4BOI - chains A and E of the 5 polymer chains in the assembly; structure by electron microscopy, 41.00 A resolution (very low resolution: no residue pairs are listed; an interface is given only as per-side residue counts).

== Chain A ==
Molecule: Acetylcholine receptor subunit alpha
Source organism: Torpedo marmorata
Reference sequence: P02711 (ACHA_TORMA); residues -23 to 437 here correspond to UniProt positions 1-461 (UniProt number = residue number + 24)
Amino-acid sequence (461 residues; each row starts with the number of its first residue; numbers below 1 keep their minus sign (Met-23 is residue -23)):
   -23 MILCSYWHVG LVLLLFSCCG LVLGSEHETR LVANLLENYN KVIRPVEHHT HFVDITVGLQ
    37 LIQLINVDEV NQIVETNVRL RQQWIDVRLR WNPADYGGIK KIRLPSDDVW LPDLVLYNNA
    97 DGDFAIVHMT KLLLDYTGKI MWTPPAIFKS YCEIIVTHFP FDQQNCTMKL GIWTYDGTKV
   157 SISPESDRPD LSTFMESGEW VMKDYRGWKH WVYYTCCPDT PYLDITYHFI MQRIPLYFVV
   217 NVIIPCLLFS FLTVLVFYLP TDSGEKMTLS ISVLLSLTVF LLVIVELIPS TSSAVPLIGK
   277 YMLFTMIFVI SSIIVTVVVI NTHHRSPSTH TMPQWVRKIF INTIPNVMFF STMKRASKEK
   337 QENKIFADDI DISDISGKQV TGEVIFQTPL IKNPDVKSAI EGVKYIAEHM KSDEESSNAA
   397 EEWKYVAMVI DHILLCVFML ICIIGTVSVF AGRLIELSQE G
Disordered / not traced: -23 to 0, 307-373
Disulfides: Cys128-Cys142, Cys192-Cys193
Curated features (UniProtKB/Swiss-Prot):
  - glycosylation: Asn141 (N-linked (GlcNAc...) asparagine)

== Chain E ==
Molecule: Acetylcholine receptor gamma subunit
Source organism: Torpedo marmorata
Reference sequence: Q6S3H9 (Q6S3H9_TORMA); residues -16 to 488 here correspond to UniProt positions 1-505 (UniProt number = residue number + 17)
Amino-acid sequence (505 residues; row label = number of the first residue in the row; numbers below 1 keep their minus sign (Met-16 is residue -16)):
   -16 MVLTLLLIIC LALEVRSNEE GRLIEKLLGD YDKRIKPAKT LDHVIDVTLK LTLTNLISLN
    44 EKEEALTTNV WIEIQWNDYR LSWNTSEYEG IDLVRIPSEL LWLPDVVLEN NVDGQFEVAY
   104 YANVLVYNDG SMYWLPPAIY RSTCPIAVTY FPFDWQNCSL VFRSQTYNAH EVNLQLSAEE
   164 GEVVEWIHID PEDFTENGEW TIRHRPAKKN YNWQLTKDDI DFQEIIFFLI IQRKPLFYII
   224 NIIAPCVLIS SLVVLVYFLP AQAGGQKCTL SISVLLAQTI FLFLIAQKVP ETSLNVPLIG
   284 KYLIFVMFVS LVIVTNCVIV LNVSLRTPNT HSLSEKIKHL FLEFLPKYLG MHLEPSEETP
   344 EKPQPRRRSS FGIMIKAEEY ILKKPRSELM FEEQKDRHGL KRVNKMTSDI DIGTTVDLYK
   404 DLANFAPEIK SCVEACNFIA KSTKEQNDSG SENENWVLIG KVIDKACFWI ALLLFSLGTL
   464 AIFLTGHLNQ VPEFPFPGDP RKYVP
Disordered / not traced: -16 to 0, 165-171, 315-413, 478-488
Disulfides: Cys127-Cys141

== How chain A and chain E interact ==
At this resolution (41 A) residue pairs are not listed: 36 residues of chain A and 38 of chain E lie at the interface.

== Overview ==
Chain A and chain E form an interface of 36 and 38 residues respectively.
Here chain A is Acetylcholine receptor subunit alpha and chain E is Acetylcholine receptor gamma subunit, both
from Torpedo marmorata. Entry 4BOI (The structure and super-organization of acetylcholine receptor-rapsyn
complexes class A) was determined by electron microscopy together with 4BOG, 4BON, 4BOO, 4BOR and 4BOT from
the same study.
